Entry 1UIW (X-ray diffraction, 1.50 A resolution); this record covers chains A and C of the 4 polymer chains in the assembly.

# Chain A (and C)
Molecule: Hemoglobin alpha chain
Organism: Homo sapiens
Notes: chain C of this document is another copy of the same molecule, construct and numbering; everything in this record applies to it too
Reference sequence: P69905 (HBA_HUMAN); residues 1-141 here = UniProt positions 1-141
Chain sequence (141 residues; row label = number of the first residue in the row):
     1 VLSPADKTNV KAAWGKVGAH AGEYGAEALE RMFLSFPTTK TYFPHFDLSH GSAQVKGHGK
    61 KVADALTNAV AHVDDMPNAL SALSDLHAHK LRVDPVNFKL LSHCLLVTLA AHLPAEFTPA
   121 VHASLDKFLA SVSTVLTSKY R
Ion coordination: heme Fe near His-87 (its only coordinating residue here)
Residues lining bound ligands: heme (HEM): Met-32, Thr-39, Tyr-42, Phe-43, His-45, Phe-46, His-58, Lys-61, Val-62, Ala-65, Leu-66, Leu-83, Leu-86, His-87, Leu-91, Val-93, Asn-97, Phe-98, Leu-101, Leu-105, Val-132, Leu-136
Curated features (UniProtKB/Swiss-Prot):
  - site: Lys-61 (Not glycated)
  - natural variant: Asp-6 (A6D: In J-Toronto; this construct carries the variant), Ala-13 (A13D: In J-Paris 1/J-Aljezur), Glu-27 (A27E: In Shenyang; this construct carries the variant), Lys-61 (K61N: In Zambia; deletion: In Clinic), Asp-64 (A64D: In Pontoise; this construct carries the variant), Asp-75 (D75A: In Lille; D75G: In Chapel Hill; D75N: In G-Pest), Ala-111 (A111D: In Petah Tikva)

# Chain A / chain C interface
Pairs across the interface - 4 pairs, chain A then chain C:
  Asp-126(A) / Arg-141(C)  salt bridge
  Lys-127(A) / Arg-141(C)  hydrogen bond (side chain-backbone)
  Arg-141(A) / Asp-126(C)  salt bridge
  Arg-141(A) / Lys-127(C)  hydrogen bond (backbone-side chain)
Also at the interface, not in a pair above, chain A (4 interface residues in all): Val-1
Also at the interface, not in a pair above, chain C (5 interface residues in all): Ala-130, Ser-138

# Summary
4 residues of chain A face 5 of chain C across their interface, with 2 hydrogen bonds and 2 salt bridges.
Polar pairs include Asp-126(A)/Arg-141(C) and Lys-127(A)/Arg-141(C). Ligands of chain A: heme.
Both chains are Hemoglobin alpha chain (Homo sapiens). Entry 1UIW (Crystal Structures of Unliganded and
Half-Liganded Human Hemoglobin Derivatives Cross-Linked between Lys 82beta1 and Lys 82beta2) was determined by
X-ray diffraction.
